PDB entry 9UDA | electron microscopy, 2.61 A resolution | chains E and F of the 6 polymer chains in the assembly

Chain E:
Name: Na(+)-translocating NADH-quinone reductase subunit E
Source organism: Vibrio cholerae O395
Notes: EC 7.2.1.1
Reference sequence: A5F5Y5 (NQRE_VIBC3); residue numbers follow UniProt; this construct covers 1-198
Sequence (198 residues; each row starts with the number of its first residue):
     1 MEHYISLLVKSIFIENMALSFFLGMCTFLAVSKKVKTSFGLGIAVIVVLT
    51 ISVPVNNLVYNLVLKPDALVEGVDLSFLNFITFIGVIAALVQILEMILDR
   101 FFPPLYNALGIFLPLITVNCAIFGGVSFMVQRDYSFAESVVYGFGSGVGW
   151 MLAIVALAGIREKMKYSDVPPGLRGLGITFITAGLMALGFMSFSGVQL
Ion coordination: 2Fe-2S cluster Fe: Cys26, Cys120 (shared with 2 residues of chain D)
Ligand contacts: 2Fe-2S cluster (FES): Gly24, Met25, Cys26, Asn119, Cys120

Chain F:
Name: Na(+)-translocating NADH-quinone reductase subunit F
Source organism: Vibrio cholerae O395
Notes: EC 7.2.1.1
Reference sequence: A5F5Y4 (NQRF_VIBC3); residues 1-408 here = UniProt positions 1-408
Sequence (414 residues; row label = number of the first residue in the row):
     1 MSTIIFGVVMFTLIILALVLVILFAKSKLVPTGDITISINGDPEKAIVTQ
    51 PGGKLLTALAGAGVFVSSACGGGGSCGQCRVKIKSGGGDILPTELDHISK
   101 GEAREGERLACQVAVKADMDLELPEEIFGVKKWECTVISNDNKATFIKEL
   151 KLAIPDGESVPFRAGGYIQIEAPAHHVKYADFDVPEKYRGDWDKFNLFRY
   201 ESKVDEPIIRAYSMANYPEEFGIIMLNVRIATPPPNNPNVPPGQMSSYIW
   251 SLKAGDKCTISGPFGEFFAKDTDAEMVFIGGGAGMAPMRSHIFDQLKRLK
   301 SKRKMSYWYGARSKREMFYVEDFDGLAAENDNFVWHCALSDPQPEDNWTG
   351 YTGFIHNVLYENYLKDHEAPEDCEYYMCGPPMMNAAVINMLKNLGVEEEN
   401 ILLDDFGGHHHHHH
Not modelled in the structure: 409-414
Differences from the reference sequence: expression tag (409-414)
Ion coordination: 2Fe-2S cluster Fe: Cys79, Cys111
Ligand contacts:
  - FAD (flavin-adenine dinucleotide): Tyr167, Arg210, Ala211, Tyr212, Ser213, Asn227, Val228, Arg229, Ala231, Asn237, Val240, Pro241, Pro242, Gly243, Gln244, Met245, Ser246, Ala283, Phe406, Gly407
  - 2Fe-2S cluster (FES): Ala69, Cys70, Gly74, Gly77, Gln78, Cys79, Cys111, Gln112
Swiss-Prot annotation at these positions:
  - binding site ([2Fe-2S] cluster): Cys70, Cys76, Cys79, Cys111

Chain E / chain F interface:
Contacting residue pairs (19):
  Val63(E) with Met10(F), hydrophobic
  Val70(E) with Phe6(F), hydrophobic
  Asp74(E) with Thr3(F)
  Leu75(E) with Met10(F), hydrophobic
  Leu78(E) with Met10(F), hydrophobic; Phe11(F), hydrophobic
  Ile81(E) with Phe11(F), hydrophobic
  Thr82(E) with Ile14(F)
  Gly85(E) with Leu18(F)
  Ala89(E) with Leu18(F), hydrophobic
  Gln92(E) with Ile22(F)
  Ile93(E) with Val21(F), hydrophobic; Ala25(F), hydrophobic
  Met96(E) with Ala25(F); Lys26(F), hydrogen bond; Leu29(F), hydrophobic
  Ile97(E) with Leu29(F), hydrophobic
  Asp99(E) with Lys116(F), salt bridge
  Arg100(E) with Leu29(F), hydrogen bond (side chain-backbone)
Also at the interface, not in a pair above, chain E (19 interface residues in all): Leu69, Val73, Phe77, Val86
Also at the interface, not in a pair above, chain F (15 interface residues in all): Gly7, Ile15, Val30

Summary:
19 residues of chain E face 15 of chain F across their interface, with 2 hydrogen bonds and 1 salt bridge.
Among the polar pairs are Asp99(E)-Lys116(F), Met96(E)-Lys26(F) and Arg100(E)-Leu29(F). Bound to chain E:
2Fe-2S cluster. Bound to chain F: 2Fe-2S cluster and flavin-adenine dinucleotide.
Here chain E is Na(+)-translocating NADH-quinone reductase subunit E and chain F is Na(+)-translocating
NADH-quinone reductase subunit F, both from Vibrio cholerae O395. Entry 9UDA (Cryo-EM structure of
Na+-translocating NADH-ubiquinone oxidoreductase NqrB-G141A mutant from Vibrio cholerae reduced by NADH, with
bound ...) was determined by electron microscopy, deposited together with 9U5G, 9UD3, 9UD4, 9UD5, 9UD6, 9UD8
and 4 further entries.
